4UAA - chain A; structure by X-ray diffraction, 0.86 A resolution.

# Chain A
Protein: Beta-lactamase CTX-M-14
Source organism: Escherichia coli
Reference sequence: H6UQI0 (H6UQI0_ECOLX); the author numbering skips numbers that UniProt does not, so the offset changes along the chain: 26-57 = UniProt 23-54; 59-238 = UniProt 55-234; 240-252 = UniProt 235-247; 254-290 = UniProt 248-284
Sequence (263 residues; each row starts with the number of its first residue; note: 3 numbers in that range are skipped by the numbering (no residue carries them; nothing is unmodelled there)):
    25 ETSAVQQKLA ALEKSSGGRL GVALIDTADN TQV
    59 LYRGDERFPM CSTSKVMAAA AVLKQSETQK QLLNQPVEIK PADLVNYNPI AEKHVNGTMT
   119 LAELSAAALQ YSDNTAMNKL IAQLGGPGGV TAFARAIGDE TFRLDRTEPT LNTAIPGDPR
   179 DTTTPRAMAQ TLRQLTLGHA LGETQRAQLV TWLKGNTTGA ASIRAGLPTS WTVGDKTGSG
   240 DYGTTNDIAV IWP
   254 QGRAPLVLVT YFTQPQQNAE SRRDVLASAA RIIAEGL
Construct notes: insertion (25)
Modified residues: Glu-25 (pyroglutamic acid; PCA)
From the paper describing this entry:
  - contacts within the chain: Ser-70/Lys-73

# In short
The paper reports contacts within the chain involving Ser-70 and Lys-73.
Chain A is Beta-lactamase CTX-M-14 (Escherichia coli); the structure, CTX-M-14 Class A Beta-Lactamase in
Complex with a Non-Covalent Inhibitor at Sub-Angstrom Resolution, was determined by X-ray diffraction together
with 4UA6, 4UA7 and 4UA9 from the same study.
